Entry 2XOK (X-ray diffraction, 3.01 A resolution); this record covers chains S and T of the 19 polymer chains in the assembly.

Chain S (and T):
Name: ATP synthase subunit 9, mitochondrial
Source organism: Saccharomyces cerevisiae
Notes: chain T of this document is another copy of the same molecule, construct and numbering; everything in this record applies to it too
UniProtKB: P61829 (ATP9_YEAST); residue numbers follow UniProt; this construct covers 1-76
Sequence (76 residues; row label = number of the first residue in the row):
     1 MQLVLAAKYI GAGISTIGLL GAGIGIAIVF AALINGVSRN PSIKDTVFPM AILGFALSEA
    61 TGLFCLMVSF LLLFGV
Not modelled in the structure: 75-76 (chain T: 1, 75-76)
Swiss-Prot annotation at these positions:
  - site: Glu59 (Reversibly protonated during proton transport)
  - modified residue: Met1 (N-formylmethionine)
  - natural variant: Thr46 (T46L: In strain: DS400/A3 and KL14-4A), Leu53 (L53F: In strain: DS400/A3, DS401 and 1 more), Leu57 (L57V: In oligomycin-resistant mutant and cross-resistance to venturicidin), Cys65 (C65S: In oligomycin-resistant mutant)

Chain S / chain T interface:
Residue-residue contacts (66; chain S residue first):
  Met1(S) with Gln2(T)
  Leu3(S) with Ala6(T)
  Val4(S) with Gln2(T); Leu5(T), hydrophobic; Ala6(T); Tyr9(T), hydrophobic
  Ala7(S) with Ala6(T); Tyr9(T); Ile10(T)
  Lys8(S) with Tyr9(T)
  Ile10(S) with Ile10(T), hydrophobic
  Gly11(S) with Tyr9(T); Gly13(T)
  Ile14(S) with Gly13(T); Ile14(T), hydrophobic; Ile17(T)
  Ser15(S) with Gly13(T); Thr16(T), hydrogen bond
  Ile17(S) with Ile17(T), hydrophobic; Leu20(T)
  Gly18(S) with Thr16(T); Leu20(T)
  Leu20(S) with Leu20(T), hydrophobic
  Gly21(S) with Leu20(T); Gly23(T); Ile24(T)
  Ile24(S) with Ile24(T), hydrophobic
  Gly25(S) with Gly23(T); Ala27(T)
  Ile28(S) with Ala27(T); Ala31(T), hydrophobic
  Val29(S) with Ala27(T); Phe30(T), hydrophobic; Ile34(T)
  Ala32(S) with Ala31(T); Ile34(T), hydrophobic; Asn35(T)
  Leu33(S) with Ile34(T)
  Gly36(S) with Asn35(T); Ser38(T)
  Arg39(S) with Arg39(T)
  Asn40(S) with Ser38(T)
  Ser42(S) with Val37(T)
  Thr46(S) with Val37(T); Ile43(T)
  Val47(S) with Ile34(T), hydrophobic
  Met50(S) with Phe30(T); Leu33(T), hydrophobic; Ile34(T), hydrophobic; Ile43(T), hydrophobic; Phe48(T), hydrophobic
  Leu53(S) with Phe30(T), hydrophobic
  Gly54(S) with Phe30(T)
  Leu57(S) with Ile26(T), hydrophobic; Phe30(T), hydrophobic; Phe55(T), hydrophobic
  Ser58(S) with Gly23(T), hydrogen bond (side chain-backbone)
  Thr61(S) with Leu19(T); Gly23(T)
  Phe64(S) with Leu66(T)
  Cys65(S) with Thr16(T); Leu19(T), hydrophobic
  Val68(S) with Ala12(T)
  Leu71(S) with Leu73(T), hydrophobic
  Leu72(S) with Tyr9(T); Leu73(T), hydrophobic
Other interface residues (no listed pair), chain S (37 interface residues in all): Asn35
Other interface residues (no listed pair), chain T (34 interface residues in all): Leu3, Ala22, Ile28, Ser69, Phe70

In short:
37 residues of chain S and 34 residues of chain T are in contact; the contacts include 2 hydrogen bonds. Among
the polar pairs are Ser15(S)-Thr16(T) and Ser58(S)-Gly23(T).
Chain S and chain T are both ATP synthase subunit 9, mitochondrial (Saccharomyces cerevisiae); the structure,
Refined structure of yeast F1c10 ATPase complex to 3 A resolution, was determined by X-ray diffraction (same
publication as 1QO1).
